PDB entry 4NMR | X-ray diffraction, 1.55 A resolution | chains A and C

Chain A:
Molecule: Golgi-associated PDZ and coiled-coil motif-containing protein
From: Homo sapiens
UniProtKB: Q9HD26 (GOPC_HUMAN); numbering as in UniProt (aligned over 284-370)
Chain sequence (87 residues; row label = number of the first residue in the row):
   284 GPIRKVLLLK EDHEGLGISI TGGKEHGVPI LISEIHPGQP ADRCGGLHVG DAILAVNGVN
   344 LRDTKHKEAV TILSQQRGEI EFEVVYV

Chain C:
Molecule: iCAL36(Ac-K-5) peptide
Chain sequence (10 residues; numbered 1 to 10; the number before each row is that of its first residue):
     1 ANSRKPTSII
Modified / non-standard residues: Lys-5 (n(6)-acetyllysine; ALY)

Interface between chain A and chain C:
Pairs across the interface (23):
  Gly-298(A) / Ile-10(C)
  Leu-299(A) / Ile-10(C)  hydrogen bond (backbone-backbone)
  Gly-300(A) / Ile-10(C)  hydrogen bond (backbone-backbone)
  Ile-301(A) / Ile-9(C)
  Ile-301(A) / Ile-10(C)  hydrogen bond (backbone-backbone)
  Ser-302(A) / Thr-7(C)
  Ser-302(A) / Ser-8(C)
  Ser-302(A) / Ile-9(C)
  Ile-303(A) / Pro-6(C)
  Ile-303(A) / Thr-7(C)
  Ile-303(A) / Ser-8(C)  hydrogen bond (backbone-backbone)
  Thr-304(A) / Lys-5(C)
  Thr-304(A) / Pro-6(C)
  Thr-304(A) / Thr-7(C)
  Gly-305(A) / Lys-5(C)
  His-309(A) / Pro-6(C)
  Val-311(A) / Lys-5(C)
  Leu-314(A) / Lys-5(C)
  Ser-316(A) / Thr-7(C)
  His-349(A) / Pro-6(C)
  His-349(A) / Ser-8(C)  hydrogen bond
  Val-353(A) / Ser-8(C)
  Leu-356(A) / Ile-10(C)  hydrophobic
Also at the interface, not in a pair above, chain A (17 interface residues in all): Pro-312, His-319

In short:
17 residues of chain A and 6 residues of chain C are in contact; the contacts include 5 hydrogen bonds. Among
the polar pairs are Leu-299(A)/Ile-10(C), His-349(A)/Ser-8(C) and Gly-300(A)/Ile-10(C).
Chain A is Golgi-associated PDZ and coiled-coil motif-containing protein (Homo sapiens) and chain C is
iCAL36(Ac-K-5) peptide; the structure, CFTR Associated Ligand (CAL) PDZ domain bound to peptide iCAL36(Ac-K-5)
(ANSR[Ac-K]PTSII), was determined by X-ray diffraction together with 4NMO, 4NMP, 4NMQ, 4NMS, 4NMT and 4NMV
from the same study.
